PDB entry 5CTR | X-ray diffraction, 3.01 A resolution | chains A and C

[Chain A]
Molecule: Squamous cell carcinoma antigen recognized by T-cells 3
From: Homo sapiens
Reference sequence: Q15020 (SART3_HUMAN); numbering as in UniProt (aligned over 278-611)
Sequence (338 residues; row label = number of the first residue in the row):
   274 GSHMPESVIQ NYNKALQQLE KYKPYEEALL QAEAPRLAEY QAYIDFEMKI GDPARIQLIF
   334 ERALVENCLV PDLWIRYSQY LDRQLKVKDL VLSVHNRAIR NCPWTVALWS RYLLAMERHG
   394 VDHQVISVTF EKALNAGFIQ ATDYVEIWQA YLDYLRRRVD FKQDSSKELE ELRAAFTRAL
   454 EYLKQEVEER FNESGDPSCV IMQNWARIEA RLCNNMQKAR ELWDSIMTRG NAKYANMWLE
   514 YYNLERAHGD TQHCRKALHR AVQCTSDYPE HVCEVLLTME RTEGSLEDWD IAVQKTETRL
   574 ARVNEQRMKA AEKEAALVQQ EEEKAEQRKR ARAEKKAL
Unresolved in the structure: 274-278, 587-611
Sequence notes: expression tag (274-277)
UniProt features mapped onto this chain:
  - region: Asn487 to Ala520 (Required for interaction with USP4)
  - motif: Arg601 to Lys608 (Nuclear localization signal)
  - natural variant: Val591 (V591M: Found in a patient with disseminated superficial actinic porokeratosis; uncertain significance)
What the authors report for this chain:
  - mutagenesis - D497A/M500A/R533A, D497A/M500A/W511A/Y514A/R533A: decreased binding to Ubiquitin carboxyl-terminal hydrolase 4 (chain C)

[Chain C]
Molecule: Ubiquitin carboxyl-terminal hydrolase 4
From: Homo sapiens
Notes: EC 3.4.19.12
Reference sequence: Q13107 (UBP4_HUMAN); numbering as in UniProt (aligned over 1-230)
Sequence (233 residues; numbered -2 to 230; the number before each row is that of its first residue; numbers below 1 keep their minus sign (Gly-2 is residue -2)):
    -2 GSHMAEGGGC RERPDAETQK SELGPLMRTT LQRGAQWYLI DSRWFKQWKK YVGFDSWDMY
    58 NVGEHNLFPG PIDNSGLFSD PESQTLKEHL IDELDYVLVP TEAWNKLLNW YGCVEGQQPI
   118 VRKVVEHGLF VKHCKVEVYL LELKLCENSD PTNVLSCHFS KADTIATIEK EMRKLFNIPA
   178 ERETRLWNKY MSNTYEQLSK LDNTVQDAGL YQGQVLVIEP QNEDGTWPRQ TLQ
Unresolved in the structure: -2 to 9, 216-230
Sequence notes: expression tag (-2 to 0)
Covalent attachments: covalent link Arg30-Glu123

[Chain A / chain C interface]
Residue-residue contacts - 22 pairs, chain A then chain C:
  Asp437(A) - Met24(C)
  Lys440(A) - Trp54(C)
  Gln490(A) - Thr27(C)
  Gln490(A) - Leu28(C)  hydrogen bond (side chain-backbone)
  Arg493(A) - Val128(C)
  Arg493(A) - His130(C)
  Glu494(A) - His130(C)
  Asp497(A) - Gly125(C)
  Asp497(A) - Leu126(C)  hydrogen bond (side chain-backbone)
  Asp497(A) - Phe127(C)  hydrogen bond (side chain-backbone)
  Asp497(A) - Val128(C)  hydrogen bond (side chain-backbone)
  Asp497(A) - His130(C)  salt bridge
  Met500(A) - Phe127(C)
  Thr501(A) - Leu126(C)
  Thr501(A) - Phe127(C)
  Ala505(A) - Phe127(C)  hydrophobic
  Trp511(A) - Phe127(C)  hydrophobic
  Trp511(A) - Val128(C)  hydrophobic
  Tyr514(A) - Val128(C)
  Lys529(A) - Lys129(C)
  Arg533(A) - Leu126(C)  hydrogen bond (side chain-backbone)
  Arg533(A) - Phe127(C)
Interface residues without a listed pair, chain A (17 interface residues in all): Ser438, Ser439, Trp496, Cys537
Interface residues without a listed pair, chain C (14 interface residues in all): Ser53, Glu123, Cys131, Lys132
From the paper, about this interface:
  - residue pairs: Lys440(A)-Trp54(C), Asp497(A)-His130(C), Met500(A)-Phe127(C) (hydrophobic contact), Trp511(A)-Phe127(C) (hydrophobic contact), Arg533(A)-Phe127(C) (hydrophobic contact), Arg533(A)-Leu126(C), Cys537(A)-Phe127(C) (hydrophobic contact)
  - interface residues, chain A: Arg493(A), Met500(A), Trp511(A), Tyr514(A), Arg533(A), Cys537(A)
  - interface residues, chain C: Gly125(C), Phe127(C), Val128(C)
  - hot spots on chain C (mutagenesis) - F127A, F127A/V128A: abolished binding to Squamous cell carcinoma antigen recognized by T-cells 3 (chain A)

[Summary]
17 residues of chain A and 14 residues of chain C are in contact, with 5 hydrogen bonds and 1 salt bridge.
Polar contacts include Asp497(A)-His130(C), Gln490(A)-Leu28(C) and Asp497(A)-Leu126(C). The authors report
contacts between Lys440(A) and Trp54(C), Asp497(A) and His130(C) and Arg533(A) and Leu126(C); hydrophobic
contacts between Met500(A) and Phe127(C), Trp511(A) and Phe127(C) and Arg533(A) and Phe127(C) among others.
The paper reports that D497A/M500A/R533A and D497A/M500A/W511A/Y514A/R533A of chain A reduce binding to
Ubiquitin carboxyl-terminal hydrolase 4 (chain C); interface residues Arg493(A), Met500(A) and Gly125(C) among
others; 4 substitutions were tested in all.
Chain A is Squamous cell carcinoma antigen recognized by T-cells 3 and chain C is Ubiquitin carboxyl-terminal
hydrolase 4, both from Homo sapiens; the structure, Crystal structure of human SART3 HAT-C domain-human USP4
DUSP-UBL domain complex, was determined by X-ray diffraction (same publication as 5CTQ).
